9EK2 - chains M and N of the 39 polymer chains in the assembly; structure by electron microscopy, 8.30 A resolution (very low resolution: no residue pairs are listed; an interface is given only as per-side residue counts).

== Chain M (and N) ==
Protein: Matrix protein p17
Source organism: Human immunodeficiency virus type 1
Notes: chain N of this document is another copy of the same molecule, construct and numbering; everything in this record applies to it too
Reference sequence: P12497 (POL_HV1N5); residues 1-115 here correspond to UniProt positions 2-116 (UniProt number = residue number + 1)
Sequence (115 residues; each row starts with the number of its first residue):
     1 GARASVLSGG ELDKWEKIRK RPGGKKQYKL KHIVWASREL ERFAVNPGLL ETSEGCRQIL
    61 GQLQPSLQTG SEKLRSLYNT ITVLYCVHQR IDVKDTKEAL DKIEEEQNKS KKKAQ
Construct notes: engineered mutation Lys20 (Leu21 in P12497), Lys73 (Glu74 in P12497), Thr82 (Ala83 in P12497)
Covalent attachments: myristic acid (MYR) linked to Gly1
Swiss-Prot annotation at these positions:
  - region: Val6 to Leu30 (Interaction with Gp41), Leu7 to Arg42 (Interaction with host CALM1), Glu11 to Ile18 (Interaction with host AP3D1), Asp13 to His32 (Interaction with membrane phosphatidylinositol 4,5-bisphosphate and RNA), Glu72, Leu74 to Ser76 (Interaction with membrane phosphatidylinositol 4,5-bisphosphate)
  - motif: Trp15 to Arg19, Arg21 (Nuclear export signal), Lys25 to Lys31 (Nuclear localization signal)
  - lipidation: Gly1 (N-myristoyl glycine)
From the paper describing this entry:
  - binding site for myristic acid: Arg38 (from molecular simulation)
  - mutagenesis - L20K/E73K/A82T: increased binding to lipid (from molecular simulation)
  - mutagenesis - R19A, E41A, E51A: unchanged growth
  - mutagenesis - R19L: unchanged growth (citing earlier work)

== Interface between chain M and chain N ==
At this resolution (8 A) residue pairs are not listed: 5 residues of chain M and 7 of chain N lie at the interface.

== Summary ==
5 residues of chain M and 7 residues of chain N are in contact. Covalently linked myristic acid: at Gly1(M).
From the paper: a binding site for myristic acid at Arg38(M); L20K/E73K/A82T of chain M increase binding to
lipid; 5 substitutions were tested in all.
Chain M and chain N are both Matrix protein p17 (Human immunodeficiency virus type 1); the structure, HIV-1
immature L20K/E73K/A82T matrix protein p17 lattice, was determined by electron microscopy (same publication as
9EK1 and 9EK3).
